Entry 3U8Q (X-ray diffraction, 1.97 A resolution); this record covers chains A and B.

[Chain A]
Name: Lactotransferrin
Source organism: Bos taurus
Notes: EC 3.4.21.-; fragment: C-lobe
Reference sequence: P24627 (TRFL_BOVIN); residues 342-676 here correspond to UniProt positions 361-695 (UniProt number = residue number + 19)
Amino-acid sequence (335 residues; numbered 342 to 676; the number before each row is that of its first residue):
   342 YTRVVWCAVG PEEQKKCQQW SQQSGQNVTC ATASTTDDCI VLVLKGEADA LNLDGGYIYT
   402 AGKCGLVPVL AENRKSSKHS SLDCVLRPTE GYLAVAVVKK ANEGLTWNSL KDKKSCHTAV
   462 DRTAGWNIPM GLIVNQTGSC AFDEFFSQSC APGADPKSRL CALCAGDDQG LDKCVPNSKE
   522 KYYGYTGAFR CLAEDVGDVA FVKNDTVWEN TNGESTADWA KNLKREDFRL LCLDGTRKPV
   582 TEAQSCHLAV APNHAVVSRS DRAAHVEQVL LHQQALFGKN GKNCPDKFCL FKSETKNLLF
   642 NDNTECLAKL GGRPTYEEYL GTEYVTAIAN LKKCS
Disulfides: C348-C380, C358-C371, C425-C647, C457-C532, C481-C675, C491-C505, C502-C515, C573-C587, C625-C630
Covalent attachments: N-acetylglucosamine (NAG) linked to N368, N476, N545
Differences from the reference sequence: conflict K565 (Asn584 in P24627), E608 (Lys627 in P24627)
Bound ions: Fe ion: D395, Y433, Y526, H595 (together with carbonate ion); Zn2+ site 1 near H588 (its only coordinating residue here); Zn2+ site 2 near E659 (its only coordinating residue here)
Ligand contacts:
  - carbonate ion (CO3): D395, Y433, T459, R463, T464, A465, G466, Y526, H595
  - (1R,2R)-2-amino-1-phenylpropan-1-ol (NPU): T430, E431, G432, A592, P593, N594, E659, Y660, L661, G662

[Chain B]
Name: C-terminal peptide of Lactotransferrin
Source organism: Bos taurus
Reference sequence: P24627 (TRFL_BOVIN); residues 681-686 here correspond to UniProt positions 700-705 (UniProt number = residue number + 19)
Amino-acid sequence (6 residues; numbered 681 to 686; the number before each row is that of its first residue):
   681 LEACAF

[How chain A and chain B interact]
Inter-chain disulfides: C405(A)-C684(B)
Residue-residue contacts (12):
  D378(A) - F686(B)
  I381(A) - F686(B)  hydrophobic
  V382(A) - F686(B)  hydrophobic
  T401(A) - F686(B)
  K404(A) - E682(B)
  K404(A) - A683(B)
  K404(A) - C684(B)
  C405(A) - C684(B)  disulfide
  C405(A) - A685(B)
  C405(A) - F686(B)  hydrophobic
  A670(A) - L681(B)
  K674(A) - L681(B)
Other interface residues (no listed pair), chain A (10 interface residues in all): L385, K673

[Summary]
10 residues of chain A and 6 residues of chain B are in contact, with 1 disulfide bond. Bound to chain A:
carbonate ion and (1R,2R)-2-amino-1-phenylpropan-1-ol. Covalently linked N-acetylglucosamine: at N368(A),
N476(A) and N545(A). D395(A), Y433(A), Y526(A) and H595(A) coordinate a Fe ion ion.
Here chain A is Lactotransferrin and chain B is C-terminal peptide of Lactotransferrin, both from Bos taurus.
Entry 3U8Q (Crystal Structure of C-lobe of Bovine lactoferrin Complexed with Phenyl-Propanolamine at 1.97 A
Resolution) was determined by X-ray diffraction.
